Entry 6A5P (electron microscopy, 7.00 A resolution (low resolution: residue-level contacts below are approximate; hydrogen-bond / salt-bridge calls are withheld)); this record covers chains N and c of the 23 polymer chains in the assembly.

[Chain N]
Molecule: 198-nt DNA strand
Sequence (198 nucleotides; row label = number of the first residue in the row; numbers below 1 keep their minus sign (DG-125 is residue -125)):
  -125 GCTTACGTCA GTCTGGCCAT CTTTGTGTTT GGTGTGTTTG GGTGGTGGCC GTTTTCGTTG
   -65 TTTTTTTCTG TCTCGTGCCT GGTGTCTTGG GTGTAATCCC CTTGGCGGTT AAAACGCGGG
    -5 GGACAGCGCG TACGTGCGTT TAAGCGGTGC TAGAGCTGTC TACGACCAAT TGAGCGGCCT
    55 CGGCACCGGG ATTCTGAT
Unresolved in the structure: -125 to -96, -83 to -75

[Chain c]
Protein: Histone H2A type 1-B/E
From: Homo sapiens
UniProtKB: P04908 (H2A1B_HUMAN); residues 0-129 here correspond to UniProt positions 1-130 (UniProt number = residue number + 1)
Sequence (133 residues; numbered -3 to 129; the number before each row is that of its first residue; numbers below 1 keep their minus sign (Gly-3 is residue -3)):
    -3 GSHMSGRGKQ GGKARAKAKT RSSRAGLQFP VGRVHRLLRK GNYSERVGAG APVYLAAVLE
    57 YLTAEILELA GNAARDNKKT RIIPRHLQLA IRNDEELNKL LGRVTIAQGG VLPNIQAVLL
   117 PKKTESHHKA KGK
Unresolved in the structure: -3 to 15, 119-129
Sequence notes: expression tag (-3 to -1)
Swiss-Prot annotation at these positions:
  - modified residue: Ser1 (N-acetylserine), Arg3 (Citrulline), Lys5 (N6-(2-hydroxyisobutyryl)lysine), Lys9 (N6-(2-hydroxyisobutyryl)lysine), Lys13 (N6-(beta-hydroxybutyryl)lysine), Lys36 (N6-(2-hydroxyisobutyryl)lysine), Lys74 (N6-(2-hydroxyisobutyryl)lysine), Lys75 (N6-(2-hydroxyisobutyryl)lysine), Lys95 (N6-(2-hydroxyisobutyryl)lysine), Gln104 (N5-methylglutamine), Lys118 (N6-(2-hydroxyisobutyryl)lysine), Lys119 (N6-crotonyllysine), Thr120 (Phosphothreonine), Lys125 (N6-crotonyllysine)
  - cross-link (Glycyl lysine isopeptide (Lys-Gly)): Lys13 (interchain with G-Cter in ubiquitin), Lys15 (interchain with G-Cter in ubiquitin), Lys119 (interchain with G-Cter in ubiquitin)

[Interface between chain N and chain c]
Residue-residue contacts - 13 pairs, chain N then chain c:
  DG38(N) - Arg42(c)
  DG38(N) - Val43(c)
  DG38(N) - Gly44(c)
  DG38(N) - Ala45(c)
  DA39(N) - Arg35(c)
  DA39(N) - Arg42(c)
  DA39(N) - Val43(c)
  DG57(N) - Thr76(c)
  DG57(N) - Arg77(c)
  DC58(N) - Lys75(c)
  DC58(N) - Thr76(c)
  DC58(N) - Arg77(c)
  DA59(N) - Lys75(c)
Other interface residues (no listed pair), chain N (7 interface residues in all): DC40, DC49
Other interface residues (no listed pair), chain c (9 interface residues in all): Arg29

[In short]
7 residues of chain N and 9 residues of chain c are in contact.
Here chain N is a 198-nt DNA strand and chain c is Histone H2A type 1-B/E (Homo sapiens). Entry 6A5P (RNA
polymerase II elongation complex stalled at SHL(-5) of the nucleosome) was determined by electron microscopy
together with 6A5L, 6A5O, 6A5R, 6A5T, 6A5U and 6INQ from the same study.
